PDB entry 9ITQ | electron microscopy, 3.98 A resolution | chains V and Z of the 16 polymer chains in the assembly

# Chain V
Molecule: ATP synthase subunit b
Organism: Chloroflexus aurantiacus J-10-fl
Reference sequence: A9WGS8 (ATPF_CHLAA); numbering as in UniProt (aligned over 1-164)
Sequence (164 residues; each row starts with the number of its first residue):
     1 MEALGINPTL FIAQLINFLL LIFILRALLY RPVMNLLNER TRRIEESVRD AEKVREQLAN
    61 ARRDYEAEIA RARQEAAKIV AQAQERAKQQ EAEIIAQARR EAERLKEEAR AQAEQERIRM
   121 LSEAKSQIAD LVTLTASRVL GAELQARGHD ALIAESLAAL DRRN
Unresolved in the structure: 1-6, 46-164

# Chain Z
Molecule: ATP synthase subunit a
Organism: Chloroflexus aurantiacus J-10-fl
Reference sequence: A9WGT0 (A9WGT0_CHLAA); numbering as in UniProt (aligned over 1-312)
Sequence (312 residues; numbered 1 to 312; the number before each row is that of its first residue):
     1 MSTRTRNILI IVGALIISIA SRFFLYTGPP HVEVAAEVIF DGIPGFPITN SFVVAIIIDI
    61 FVIALAVAAT RNLQMVPRGL QNVMEFILES LYNLFRNINA KYVATAFPLV ATIFLFVLFG
   121 NWFGLLPGVG SIGVCHEKKE EHAVVDERLA LAAPAAPLSS VAAAEGEEIH DTCAAQGKKL
   181 VPLFRAPAAD LNFTFAIAVI SFVFIEYWGF RALGPGYLKK FFNTNGIMSF VGIIEFISEL
   241 VKPFALAFRL FGNIFAGEVL LVVMAFLVPL LLPLPFYGFE VFVGFIQALI FALLTYAFLN
   301 IAVTGHDEEH AH
Unresolved in the structure: 1-17, 137-169, 305-312

# Chain V / chain Z interface
Contacting residue pairs (12; chain V residue first):
  P8(V) - N192(Z)
  I12(V) - N192(Z)
  I12(V) - A196(Z)
  Q14(V) - F52(Z)
  L15(V) - F52(Z)
  I16(V) - A196(Z)
  I16(V) - I200(Z)
  I22(V) - T112(Z)
  F23(V) - T112(Z)
  L25(V) - I63(Z)  hydrophobic
  L29(V) - A66(Z)  hydrophobic
  V33(V) - L88(Z)  hydrophobic
Interface residues without a listed pair, chain V (16 interface residues in all): F11, F18, L19, R26, A27, P32
Interface residues without a listed pair, chain Z (14 interface residues in all): D59, T70, L73, P108, F193, I197

# Summary
The interface between chain V and chain Z involves 16 residues on one side and 14 on the other.
Here chain V is ATP synthase subunit b and chain Z is ATP synthase subunit a, both from Chloroflexus
aurantiacus J-10-fl. Entry 9ITQ (Chloroflexus aurantiacus ATP synthase, state 3, focused refinement of FO) was
determined by electron microscopy, deposited together with 9ITJ, 9ITK, 9ITL, 9ITM, 9ITN, 9ITO and 11 further
entries.
